Entry 7ZAK (X-ray diffraction, 1.62 A resolution); this record covers chains B and C of the 3 polymer chains in the assembly.

# Chain B
Protein: MHC class II HLA-DP beta chain (DPB1*01:01)
Organism: Homo sapiens
Sequence (262 residues; each row starts with the number of its first residue; numbers below 1 keep their minus sign (Leu-1 is residue -1)):
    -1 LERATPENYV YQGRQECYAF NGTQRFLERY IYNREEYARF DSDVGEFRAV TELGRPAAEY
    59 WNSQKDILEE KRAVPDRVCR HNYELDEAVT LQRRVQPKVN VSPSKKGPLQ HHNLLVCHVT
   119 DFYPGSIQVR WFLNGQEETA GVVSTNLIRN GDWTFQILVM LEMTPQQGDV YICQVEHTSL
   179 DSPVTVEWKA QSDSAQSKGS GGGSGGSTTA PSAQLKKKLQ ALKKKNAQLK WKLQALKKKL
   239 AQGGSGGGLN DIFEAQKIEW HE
Unresolved in the structure: -1 to 2, 103-110, 189-260
Cystine bridges: Cys15-Cys77, Cys115-Cys171
Covalent attachments: N-acetylglucosamine (NAG) linked to Asn19
Metal / ion sites: Mg2+ near Glu44 (its only coordinating residue here)

# Chain C
Protein: Synthetic peptide
Sequence (15 residues; each row starts with the number of its first residue):
     1 KNLEKYKGKF VREID

# Chain B / chain C interface
Contacting residue pairs (27):
  Gly11(B) with Phe10(C)
  Arg12(B) with Phe10(C)
  Gln13(B) with Gly8(C); Lys9(C); Phe10(C)
  Tyr28(B) with Phe10(C); Val11(C), hydrogen bond (side chain-backbone)
  Tyr35(B) with Glu13(C), hydrogen bond
  Pro54(B) with Ile14(C)
  Ala55(B) with Glu13(C)
  Tyr58(B) with Ile14(C), hydrophobic
  Trp59(B) with Val11(C); Arg12(C), hydrogen bond (side chain-backbone)
  Ile65(B) with Val11(C), hydrophobic
  Glu68(B) with Lys9(C)
  Lys69(B) with Lys9(C), hydrogen bond (side chain-backbone); Val11(C)
  Arg75(B) with Tyr6(C)
  Val76(B) with Lys7(C)
  His79(B) with Glu4(C), hydrogen bond (side chain-backbone); Tyr6(C)
  Asn80(B) with Lys5(C); Tyr6(C), hydrogen bond (side chain-backbone)
  Leu83(B) with Leu3(C); Glu4(C); Lys5(C)
  Asp84(B) with Lys5(C), salt bridge
Also at the interface, not in a pair above, chain B (22 interface residues in all): Tyr9, Glu26, Arg27, Phe45
The authors on this interface:
  - pairs named by the authors: Asp84(B)-Lys5(C)
  - interface residues, chain C: Lys5(C), Glu13(C)

# Summary
The interface between chain B and chain C involves 22 residues on one side and 12 on the other; the contacts
include 6 hydrogen bonds and 1 salt bridge. Among the polar pairs are Asp84(B)-Lys5(C), Tyr28(B)-Val11(C) and
Tyr35(B)-Glu13(C). The paper describes a contact between Asp84(B) and Lys5(C). From the paper: interface
residues Lys5(C) and Glu13(C).
Here chain B is MHC class II HLA-DP beta chain (DPB1*01:01) (Homo sapiens) and chain C is Synthetic peptide.
Entry 7ZAK (Crystal structure of HLA-DP (DPA1*02:01-DPB1*01:01) in complex with a peptide) was determined by
X-ray diffraction (same publication as 7ZFR).
